8DR1 - chains A and J of the 12 polymer chains in the assembly; structure by electron microscopy, 2.14 A resolution.

[Chain A]
Molecule: Replication factor C subunit 1
From: Saccharomyces cerevisiae
UniProt: P38630 (RFC1_YEAST); numbering as in UniProt (aligned over 1-861)
Amino-acid sequence (918 residues; row label = number of the first residue in the row):
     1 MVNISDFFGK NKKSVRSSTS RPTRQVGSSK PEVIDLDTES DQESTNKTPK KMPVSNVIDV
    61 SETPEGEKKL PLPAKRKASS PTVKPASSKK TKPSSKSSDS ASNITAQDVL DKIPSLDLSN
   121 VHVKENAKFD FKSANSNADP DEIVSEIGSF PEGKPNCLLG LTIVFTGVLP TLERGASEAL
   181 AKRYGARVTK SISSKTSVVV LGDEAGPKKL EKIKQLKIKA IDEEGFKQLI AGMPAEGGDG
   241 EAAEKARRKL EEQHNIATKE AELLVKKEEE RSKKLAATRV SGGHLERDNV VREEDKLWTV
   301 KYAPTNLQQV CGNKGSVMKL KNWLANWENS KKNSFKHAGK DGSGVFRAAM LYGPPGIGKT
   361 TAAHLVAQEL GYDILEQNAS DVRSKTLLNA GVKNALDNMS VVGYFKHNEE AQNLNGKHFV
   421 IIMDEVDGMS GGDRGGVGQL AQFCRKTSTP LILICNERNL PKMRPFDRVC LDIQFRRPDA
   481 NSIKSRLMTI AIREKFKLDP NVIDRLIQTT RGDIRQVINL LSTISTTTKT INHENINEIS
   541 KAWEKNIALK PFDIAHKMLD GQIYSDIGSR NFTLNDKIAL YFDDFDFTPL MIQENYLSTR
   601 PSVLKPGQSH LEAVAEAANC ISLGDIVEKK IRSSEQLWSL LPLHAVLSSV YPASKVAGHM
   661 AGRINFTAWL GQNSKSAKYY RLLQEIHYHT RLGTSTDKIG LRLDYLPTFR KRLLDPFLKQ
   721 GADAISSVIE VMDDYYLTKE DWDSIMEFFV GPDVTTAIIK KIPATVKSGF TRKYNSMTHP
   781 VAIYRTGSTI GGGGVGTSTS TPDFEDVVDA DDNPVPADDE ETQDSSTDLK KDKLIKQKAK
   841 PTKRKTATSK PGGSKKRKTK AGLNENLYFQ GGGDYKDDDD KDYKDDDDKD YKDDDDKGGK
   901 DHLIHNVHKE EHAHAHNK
Disordered / not traced: 1-287, 408-412, 786-918
Differences from the reference sequence: expression tag (862-918)
Swiss-Prot annotation at these positions:
  - motif (Nuclear localization signal): Lys-830 to Leu-834, Lys-855 to Lys-860
  - binding site (ATP): Thr-299, Cys-311, Gly-353 to Thr-361, Asn-456
  - modified residue: Thr-38 (Phosphothreonine), Ser-40 (Phosphoserine), Thr-63 (Phosphothreonine)
  - mutagenesis: Asp-427 (D427H: In cs mutant CDC44-2; causes cell cycle arrest), Gly-436 (G436R: In cs mutant CDC44-3/4; causes cell cycle arrest), Gly-512 (G512A: In cs mutant CDC44-9; no effect), Asp-513 (D513N: In cs mutants CDC44-1/5/8 and CDC44-9; causes cell cycle arrest)
Metal / ion sites: Mg2+: Thr-360 (together with ATP-gamma-S)
Residues lining bound ligands: ATP-gamma-S (AGS; phosphothiophosphoric acid-adenylate ester): Thr-299, Tyr-302, Ala-303, Pro-304, Gln-309, Val-310, Cys-311, Pro-354, Pro-355, Gly-356, Ile-357, Gly-358, Lys-359, Thr-360, Thr-361, Asn-456, Arg-486, Ile-514, Arg-515, Ile-518
Reported in the primary citation:
  - binding site for the 13-nt DNA strand: Asn-459, Gln-474, Arg-477, Phe-552, Phe-587, Phe-666, Leu-670
  - binding site for the 13-nt DNA strand: Lys-314, Gly-315, His-556, Ile-664

[Chain J]
Molecule: 18-nt DNA strand
Sequence (18 nucleotides; each row starts with the number of its first residue):
    13 CCCCCCGGCC CCCCCGGC

[Interface between chain A and chain J]
Pairs across the interface (10):
  Gly-432(A) / DC25(J)  sugar contact
  Arg-434(A) / DC23(J)  hydrogen bond to the base
  Arg-434(A) / DC24(J)  hydrogen bond to the sugar
  Arg-434(A) / DC25(J)  hydrogen bond to the sugar
  Phe-582(A) / DG29(J)  stacking on the base
  Gln-636(A) / DG28(J)  base contact
  Trp-638(A) / DG28(J)  stacking on the base
  Trp-638(A) / DG29(J)  sugar contact
  Leu-641(A) / DG29(J)  sugar contact
  Pro-642(A) / DG29(J)  phosphate contact
Also at the interface, not in a pair above, chain A (12 interface residues in all): Gly-431, Lys-462, Phe-585, Arg-632, Ser-639
Also at the interface, not in a pair above, chain J (6 interface residues in all): DC26

[In short]
12 residues of chain A and 6 residues of chain J are in contact; the contacts include 3 hydrogen bonds and 2
aromatic stacking contacts. Among the polar pairs are Arg-434(A)/DC23(J), Arg-434(A)/DC24(J) and
Arg-434(A)/DC25(J). Bound to chain A: ATP-gamma-S. The paper reports a binding site for the 13-nt DNA strand
at Asn-459(A), Gln-474(A) and Arg-477(A) among others.
Here chain A is Replication factor C subunit 1 (Saccharomyces cerevisiae) and chain J is an 18-nt DNA strand.
Entry 8DR1 (Consensus closed state of RFC:PCNA bound to a 3' ss/dsDNA junction (DNA2)) was determined by
electron microscopy together with 8DQW, 8DQX, 8DQZ, 8DR0, 8DR3, 8DR4 and 3 further entries from the same
study.
